PDB entry 9QA0 | X-ray diffraction, 2.20 A resolution | chains A and B of the 3 polymer chains in the assembly

# Chain A
Protein: Angiotensin-converting enzyme
Source organism: Drosophila melanogaster
Notes: EC 3.4.15.1
UniProt: Q10714 (ACE_DROME); numbering as in UniProt (aligned over 17-614)
Chain sequence (598 residues; numbered 17 to 614; the number before each row is that of its first residue):
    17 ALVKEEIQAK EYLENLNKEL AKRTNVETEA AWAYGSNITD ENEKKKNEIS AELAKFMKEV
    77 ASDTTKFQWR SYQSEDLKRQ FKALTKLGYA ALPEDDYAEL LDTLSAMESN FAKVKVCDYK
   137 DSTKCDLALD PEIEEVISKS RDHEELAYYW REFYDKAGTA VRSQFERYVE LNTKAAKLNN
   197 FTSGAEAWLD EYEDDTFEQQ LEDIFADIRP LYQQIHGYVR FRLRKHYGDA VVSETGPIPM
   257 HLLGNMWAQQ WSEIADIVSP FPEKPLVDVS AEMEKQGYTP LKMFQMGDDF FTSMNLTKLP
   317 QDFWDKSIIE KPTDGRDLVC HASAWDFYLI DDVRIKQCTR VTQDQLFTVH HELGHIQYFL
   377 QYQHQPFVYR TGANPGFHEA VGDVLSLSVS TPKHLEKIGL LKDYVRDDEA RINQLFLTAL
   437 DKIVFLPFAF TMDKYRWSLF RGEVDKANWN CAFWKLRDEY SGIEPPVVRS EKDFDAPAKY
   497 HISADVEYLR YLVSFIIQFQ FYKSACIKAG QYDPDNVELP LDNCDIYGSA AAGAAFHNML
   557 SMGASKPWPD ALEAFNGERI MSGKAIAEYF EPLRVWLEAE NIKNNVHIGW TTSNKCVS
Construct notes: conflict I346 (Thr in Q10714)
Disulfides: C133-C141, C336-C354, C467-C612, C522-C540
Glycans and other covalent adducts: N-acetylglucosamine (NAG) linked to N53, N196, N311
Metal / ion sites: Zn2+: H367, H371, E395
Ligand contacts: citrate anion (FLC): D424, R427, I428, P588, V591, W592
UniProt features mapped onto this chain:
  - active site: E368 (Proton acceptor), H497 (Proton donor)
  - binding site (Zn(2+)): H367, H371, E395
  - glycosylation (N-linked (GlcNAc...) asparagine): N53, N196, N311
From the paper describing this entry:
  - Zn2+ coordination: H367, H371, E395
  - binding site for ILE-TRP dipeptide (chain B): A340, W341, D342, Y344, F375, Y378, P391, H394, E395, R506
  - binding site for ILE-TRP dipeptide: Q265, Q266, H337, A338, T364, E368, F441, K495, H497, Y504, Y507, F511
  - specificity-determining residues: T364 (proposed by the authors, not directly observed)

# Chain B
Protein: ILE-TRP dipeptide
Chain sequence (2 residues; each row starts with the number of its first residue):
  1701 IW

# Interface between chain A and chain B
Residue-residue contacts - 13 pairs, chain A then chain B:
  S339(A) with W1702(B)
  A340(A) with I1701(B); W1702(B), hydrogen bond (backbone-backbone)
  W341(A) with I1701(B), hydrophobic
  E368(A) with W1702(B)
  H371(A) with W1702(B)
  F375(A) with W1702(B)
  T387(A) with W1702(B)
  P391(A) with W1702(B)
  H394(A) with W1702(B)
  E395(A) with W1702(B)
  R506(A) with W1702(B)
  Y507(A) with W1702(B)
Other interface residues (no listed pair), chain A (13 interface residues in all): A338

# In short
Chain A and chain B form an interface of 13 and 2 residues respectively, with 1 hydrogen bond. The
hydrogen-bonded pair A340(A)-W1702(B) is a backbone contact. From the paper: a binding site for ILE-TRP
dipeptide at Q265(A), Q266(A) and H337(A) among others; a binding site for ILE-TRP dipeptide (chain B) at
A340(A), W341(A) and D342(A) among others.
Chain A is Angiotensin-converting enzyme (Drosophila melanogaster) and chain B is ILE-TRP dipeptide; the
structure, Drosophila melanogaster angiotensin converting enzyme homologue, AnCE in complex with IW dipeptide,
was determined by X-ray diffraction together with 9QA1, 9QA2, 9QA3 and 9QA4 from the same study.
